8YN6 - chains B and E of the 5 polymer chains in the assembly; structure by electron microscopy, 2.77 A resolution.

[Chain B]
Name: Guanine nucleotide-binding protein G(I)/G(S)/G(T) subunit beta-1
Source organism: Homo sapiens
UniProtKB: P62873 (GBB1_HUMAN); residue numbers follow UniProt; this construct covers 2-340
Chain sequence (376 residues; row label = number of the first residue in the row; numbers below 1 keep their minus sign (Met-9 is residue -9)):
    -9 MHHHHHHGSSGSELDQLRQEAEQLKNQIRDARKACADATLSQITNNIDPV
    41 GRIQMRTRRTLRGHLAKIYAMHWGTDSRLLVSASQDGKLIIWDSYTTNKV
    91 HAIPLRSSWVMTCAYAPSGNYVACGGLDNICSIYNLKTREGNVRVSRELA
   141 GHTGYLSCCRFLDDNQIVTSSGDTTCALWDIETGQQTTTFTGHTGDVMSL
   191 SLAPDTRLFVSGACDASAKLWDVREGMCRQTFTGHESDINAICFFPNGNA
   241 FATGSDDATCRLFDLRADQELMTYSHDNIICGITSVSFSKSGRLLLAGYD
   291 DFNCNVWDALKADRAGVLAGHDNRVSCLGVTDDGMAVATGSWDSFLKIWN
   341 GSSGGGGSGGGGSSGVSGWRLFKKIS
Unresolved in the structure: -9 to 1, 344-366
Differences from the reference sequence: initiating methionine (-9); expression tag (-8 to 1, 341-366)
UniProt features mapped onto this chain:
  - modified residue: Ser2 (N-acetylserine), His266 (Phosphohistidine)
  - natural variant: Leu30 (L30F: In MRD42; uncertain significance), Arg52 (R52G: In MRD42), Gly64 (G64V: In MRD42), Asp76 (D76E: In MRD42; D76G: In MRD42), Gly77 (G77S: In MRD42), Lys78 (K78R: In MRD42), Ile80 (I80N: In MRD42; I80T: In MRD42), His91 (H91R: In MRD42; uncertain significance), Ala92 (A92T: In MRD42), Pro94 (P94S: In MRD42), Leu95 (L95P: In MRD42), Arg96 (R96L: In MRD42), 5 further natural variant entries in UniProt

[Chain E]
Name: Antibody fragment scFv16
Source organism: synthetic construct
Notes: antibody fragment or engineered binder
Chain sequence (255 residues; row label = number of the first residue in the row):
     1 DVQLVESGGGLVQPGGSRKLSCSASGFAFSSFGMHWVRQAPEKGLEWVAY
    51 ISSGSGTIYYADTVKGRFTISRDDPKNTLFLQMTSLRSEDTAMYYCVRSI
   101 YYYGSSPFDFWGQGTTLTVSSGGGGSGGGGSGGGGSDIVMTQATSSVPVT
   151 PGESVSISCRSSKSLLHSNGNTYLYWFLQRPGQSPQLLIYRMSNLASGVP
   201 DRFSGSGSGTAFTLTISRLEAEDVGVYYCMQHLEYPLTFGAGTKLELLEE
   251 NLYFQ
Unresolved in the structure: 121-136, 248-255
Cystine bridges: Cys22-Cys96, Cys159-Cys229

[Chain B / chain E interface]
Residue-residue contacts (16):
  Asp66(B) with Tyr103(E)
  Arg68(B) with Tyr103(E)
  Leu69(B) with Tyr103(E), hydrophobic
  Val90(B) with Tyr102(E), hydrophobic
  Arg129(B) with Asp1(E), salt bridge; Val2(E); Phe27(E); Arg98(E), hydrogen bond (backbone-side chain); Phe110(E)
  Glu130(B) with Gly26(E); Phe27(E); Ala28(E), hydrogen bond (backbone-backbone); Phe32(E)
  Gly131(B) with Phe32(E); Ile100(E)
  Asn132(B) with Ala28(E)
Also at the interface, not in a pair above, chain B (10 interface residues in all): Asp83, His91

[Overview]
The interface between chain B and chain E involves 10 residues on one side and 11 on the other, with 2
hydrogen bonds and 1 salt bridge. Polar contacts include Arg129(B)-Asp1(E), Arg129(B)-Arg98(E) and
Glu130(B)-Ala28(E).
Here chain B is Guanine nucleotide-binding protein G(I)/G(S)/G(T) subunit beta-1 (Homo sapiens) and chain E is
Antibody fragment scFv16 (synthetic construct). Entry 8YN6 (Cryo-EM structure of histamine H3 receptor in
complex with imetit and Gi) was determined by electron microscopy, deposited together with 8YN2, 8YN3, 8YN4,
8YN5, 8YN7, 8YN8, 8YN9 and 8YNA.
